PDB entry 9BL9 | X-ray diffraction, 2.60 A resolution | chains A and C of the 4 polymer chains in the assembly

== Chain A ==
Molecule: MHC class I antigen
From: Homo sapiens
Reference sequence: A0A411J078 (A0A411J078_HUMAN); residues 1-276 here correspond to UniProt positions 25-300 (UniProt number = residue number + 24)
Sequence (276 residues; numbered 1 to 276; the number before each row is that of its first residue):
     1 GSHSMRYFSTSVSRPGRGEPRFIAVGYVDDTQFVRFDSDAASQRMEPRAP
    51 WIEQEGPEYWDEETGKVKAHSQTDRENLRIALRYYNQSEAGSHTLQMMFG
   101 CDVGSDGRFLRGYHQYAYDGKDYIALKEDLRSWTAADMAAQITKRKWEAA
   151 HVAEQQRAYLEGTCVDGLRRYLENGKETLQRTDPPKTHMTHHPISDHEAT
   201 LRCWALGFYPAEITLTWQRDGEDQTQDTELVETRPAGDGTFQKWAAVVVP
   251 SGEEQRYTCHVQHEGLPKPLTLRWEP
Disordered / not traced: 1, 226-227
Disulfides: Cys203-Cys259

== Chain C ==
Molecule: NEF peptide
Sequence (8 residues; row label = number of the first residue in the row):
     1 RYPLTFGW

== Interface between chain A and chain C ==
Contacting residue pairs - 37 pairs, chain A then chain C:
  Met5(A) - Arg1(C)
  Tyr7(A) - Arg1(C)
  Tyr7(A) - Tyr2(C)  hydrophobic
  Phe22(A) - Tyr2(C)
  Ala24(A) - Tyr2(C)
  Met45(A) - Tyr2(C)  hydrophobic
  Tyr59(A) - Arg1(C)
  Glu62(A) - Arg1(C)  salt bridge
  Glu63(A) - Arg1(C)
  Glu63(A) - Tyr2(C)  hydrogen bond (side chain-backbone)
  Val67(A) - Tyr2(C)
  His70(A) - Tyr2(C)  hydrogen bond
  His70(A) - Thr5(C)
  Thr73(A) - Phe6(C)
  Asn77(A) - Phe6(C)
  Asn77(A) - Gly7(C)
  Asn77(A) - Trp8(C)  hydrogen bond (side chain-backbone)
  Ile80(A) - Trp8(C)
  Tyr84(A) - Trp8(C)  hydrogen bond (side chain-backbone)
  Leu95(A) - Trp8(C)  hydrophobic
  Phe99(A) - Pro3(C)  hydrophobic
  Tyr116(A) - Trp8(C)  hydrophobic
  Tyr123(A) - Trp8(C)  hydrophobic
  Thr143(A) - Trp8(C)  hydrogen bond (side chain-backbone)
  Lys146(A) - Trp8(C)  hydrogen bond (side chain-backbone)
  Trp147(A) - Phe6(C)
  Trp147(A) - Gly7(C)  hydrogen bond (side chain-backbone)
  Trp147(A) - Trp8(C)
  Val152(A) - Phe6(C)  hydrophobic
  Gln155(A) - Phe6(C)
  Gln156(A) - Leu4(C)  hydrogen bond (side chain-backbone)
  Gln156(A) - Phe6(C)
  Tyr159(A) - Arg1(C)  hydrogen bond (side chain-backbone)
  Tyr159(A) - Tyr2(C)  hydrogen bond (side chain-backbone)
  Tyr159(A) - Pro3(C)
  Thr163(A) - Arg1(C)
  Tyr171(A) - Arg1(C)
Other interface residues (no listed pair), chain A (33 interface residues in all): Ser9, Lys66, Ala81, Met97, Tyr118, Gly167

== In short ==
33 residues of chain A face 8 of chain C across their interface, with 10 hydrogen bonds and 1 salt bridge.
Polar contacts include Glu62(A)-Arg1(C), Glu63(A)-Tyr2(C) and His70(A)-Tyr2(C).
Chain A is MHC class I antigen (Homo sapiens) and chain C is NEF peptide; the structure, KIR3DL1*114 in
complex with HLA-A*24:02 presenting the NEF peptide, was determined by X-ray diffraction (same publication as
9BL2, 9BL3, 9BL4, 9BL5, 9BL6 and 9BLA).
